PDB entry 7AIA | X-ray diffraction, 2.20 A resolution | chains AAA and BBB

== Chain AAA (and BBB) ==
Protein: Ganglioside-induced differentiation-associated protein 1
Organism: Homo sapiens
Notes: chain BBB of this document is another copy of the same molecule, construct and numbering; everything in this record applies to it too
UniProt: Q8TB36 (GDAP1_HUMAN); numbering as in UniProt (aligned over 23-302)
Amino-acid sequence (280 residues; row label = number of the first residue in the row):
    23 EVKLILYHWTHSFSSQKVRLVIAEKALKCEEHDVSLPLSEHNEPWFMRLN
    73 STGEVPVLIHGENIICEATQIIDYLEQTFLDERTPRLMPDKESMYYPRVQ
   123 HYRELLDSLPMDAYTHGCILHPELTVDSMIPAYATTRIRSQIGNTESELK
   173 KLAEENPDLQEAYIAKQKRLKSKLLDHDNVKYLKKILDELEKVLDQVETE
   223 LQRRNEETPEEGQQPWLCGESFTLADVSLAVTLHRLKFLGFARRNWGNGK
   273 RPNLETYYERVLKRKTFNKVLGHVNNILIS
Disordered / not traced: 163-183 (chain BBB: 166-198, 233-234)
Curated features (UniProtKB/Swiss-Prot):
  - modified residue: Lys203 (N6-acetyllysine)
  - cross-link (Glycyl lysine isopeptide (Lys-Gly)): Lys50 (interchain with G-Cter in ubiquitin), Lys172 (interchain with G-Cter in ubiquitin), Lys173 (interchain with G-Cter in ubiquitin), Lys188 (interchain with G-Cter in ubiquitin), Lys190 (interchain with G-Cter in ubiquitin), Lys203 (interchain with G-Cter in ubiquitin), Lys206 (interchain with G-Cter in ubiquitin), Lys207 (interchain with G-Cter in ubiquitin), Lys214 (interchain with G-Cter in ubiquitin)
  - natural variant: Lys39 (K39N: Found in a patient with hereditary motor neuropathy; uncertain significance), Arg120 (R120G: In CMT2K; R120Q: In CMT4A; R120W: In CMT2K), His123 (H123R: In CMT2K), Glu126 (E126K: In CMT2K; uncertain significance), Ala156 (A156G: In CMT2K), Arg161 (R161H: In CMT4A), Gln218 (Q218E: In CMT2K; uncertain significance), Arg226 (R226S: In CMT2K; uncertain significance), Ala247 (A247V: In CMT2K; uncertain significance), His256 (H256R: In CMT2K), Arg282 (R282C: In CMTRIA; R282H: In CMT2K)
  - mutagenesis: Met116 (M116H: Impairment in the ability to induce mitochondrial fragmentation), Thr157 (T157P: No effect on mitochondrial localization)
Residues lining bound ligands: hexadecanedioic acid (RF8): Gln235, Trp238, Phe244, Arg282, Arg286, Lys287, Thr288
What the authors report for this chain:
  - self-association interface (contacts with another copy of this molecule); pairs are residue here / residue on that copy: Tyr29-Tyr29 (hydrogen bond), Tyr29-Ile81, Arg70-Glu84 (salt bridge), Asn85-Glu76, Cys88-Cys88 (disulfide), Ile27, Trp31, Val56, Val79, Ile81, Gly83, Ile86
  - binding site for hexadecanedioic acid: Gln235, Trp238, Phe244, Arg282, Arg286, Lys287, Thr288
  - mutagenesis - Y29F, C88A: decreased binding to another copy of this molecule
  - mutagenesis - Y29E/C88A, Y29F/C88A: abolished binding to another copy of this molecule
  - mutagenesis - C88A: decreased stability
  - disease-associated variants - G83R, R120Q, R120W, H123R, A156G, T157P, R161H, P274L, R282C (citing earlier work)

== Interface between chain AAA and chain BBB ==
Inter-chain disulfides: Cys88(AAA)-Cys88(BBB)
Residue-residue contacts (34; chain AAA residue first):
  Tyr29(AAA) - Tyr29(BBB)  hydrogen bond
  Tyr29(AAA) - Ile81(BBB)  hydrophobic
  Tyr29(AAA) - Ile86(BBB)
  His30(AAA) - Ile86(BBB)
  Trp31(AAA) - Glu84(BBB)  hydrogen bond (side chain-backbone)
  Trp31(AAA) - Ile86(BBB)  hydrophobic
  Val56(AAA) - Gly83(BBB)
  Val56(AAA) - Glu84(BBB)
  Ser57(AAA) - Glu84(BBB)
  Leu58(AAA) - Glu84(BBB)  hydrogen bond (backbone-side chain)
  Arg70(AAA) - Glu84(BBB)  salt bridge
  Glu76(AAA) - Glu84(BBB)
  Glu76(AAA) - Asn85(BBB)  hydrogen bond
  Glu76(AAA) - Ile86(BBB)  hydrogen bond (side chain-backbone)
  Val77(AAA) - Ile86(BBB)
  Val79(AAA) - Val79(BBB)  hydrophobic
  Val79(AAA) - Ile86(BBB)  hydrophobic
  Ile81(AAA) - Tyr29(BBB)  hydrophobic
  Gly83(AAA) - Val56(BBB)
  Glu84(AAA) - Trp31(BBB)  hydrogen bond (backbone-side chain)
  Glu84(AAA) - Val56(BBB)
  Glu84(AAA) - Ser57(BBB)
  Glu84(AAA) - Leu58(BBB)  hydrogen bond (side chain-backbone)
  Glu84(AAA) - Arg70(BBB)  salt bridge
  Glu84(AAA) - Glu76(BBB)
  Asn85(AAA) - Glu76(BBB)  hydrogen bond
  Ile86(AAA) - Tyr29(BBB)
  Ile86(AAA) - His30(BBB)
  Ile86(AAA) - Trp31(BBB)  hydrophobic
  Ile86(AAA) - Val56(BBB)  hydrophobic
  Ile86(AAA) - Glu76(BBB)  hydrogen bond (backbone-side chain)
  Ile86(AAA) - Val77(BBB)
  Ile86(AAA) - Val79(BBB)  hydrophobic
  Cys88(AAA) - Cys88(BBB)  disulfide
Also at the interface, not in a pair above, chain AAA (18 interface residues in all): Ile27, Ile87
Also at the interface, not in a pair above, chain BBB (18 interface residues in all): Ile27, Ile87
The authors on this interface:
  - residue pairs: Tyr29(AAA)-Tyr29(BBB), Cys88(AAA)-Cys88(BBB)

== In short ==
The chain AAA/chain BBB interface involves 18 residues from each chain, with 1 disulfide bond, 9 hydrogen
bonds and 2 salt bridges. Polar contacts include Arg70(AAA)-Glu84(BBB), Tyr29(AAA)-Tyr29(BBB) and
Trp31(AAA)-Glu84(BBB). The authors report contacts between Tyr29(AAA) and Tyr29(BBB) and Cys88(AAA) and
Cys88(BBB). The paper reports a binding site for hexadecanedioic acid at Gln235(AAA), Trp238(AAA) and
Phe244(AAA) among others; Y29F and C88A of chain AAA reduce binding to another copy of this molecule; 4
substitutions were tested in all.
Chain AAA and chain BBB are both Ganglioside-induced differentiation-associated protein 1 (Homo sapiens); the
structure, Complex of human GDAP1 with hexadecanedioic acid, was determined by X-ray diffraction together with
7ALM from the same study.
